Entry 2E7T (X-ray diffraction, 2.65 A resolution); this record covers chains A and B.

== Chain A (and B) ==
Protein: Basic agglutinin
Organism: Psophocarpus tetragonolobus
Notes: chain B of this document is another copy of the same molecule, construct and numbering; everything in this record applies to it too
Reference sequence: O24313 (LEC1_PSOTE); residues 1-237 here correspond to UniProt positions 2-238 (UniProt number = residue number + 1)
Sequence (237 residues; numbered 1 to 237; the number before each row is that of its first residue):
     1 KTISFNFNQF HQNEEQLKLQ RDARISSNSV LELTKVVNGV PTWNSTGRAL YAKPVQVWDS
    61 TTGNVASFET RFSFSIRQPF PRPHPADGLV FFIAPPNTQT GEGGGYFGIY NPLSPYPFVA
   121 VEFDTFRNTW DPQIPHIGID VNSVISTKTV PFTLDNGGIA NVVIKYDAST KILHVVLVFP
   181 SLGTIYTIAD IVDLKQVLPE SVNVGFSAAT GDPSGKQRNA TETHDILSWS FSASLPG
Unresolved in the structure: 237 (chain B: fully traced)
Curated features (UniProtKB/Swiss-Prot):
  - glycosylation (N-linked (GlcNAc...) asparagine): Asn44, Asn219
Glycans and other covalent adducts: N-acetylglucosamine (NAG) linked to Asn44, Asn219
Ion coordination: Mn2+: Glu122, Asp124, Asp131, His136; Ca2+: Asp124, Phe126, Asn128, Asp131

== Interface between chain A and chain B ==
Residue-residue contacts (28; chain A residue first):
  Arg71(A) - Ile185(B)  hydrogen bond (side chain-backbone)
  Lys148(A) - Asp167(B)  salt bridge
  Lys148(A) - Ser169(B)  hydrogen bond
  Lys148(A) - Thr170(B)
  Asn161(A) - Ile185(B)
  Val163(A) - Thr187(B)
  Lys165(A) - Val150(B)
  Lys165(A) - Thr187(B)  hydrogen bond (side chain-backbone)
  Asp167(A) - Lys148(B)  salt bridge
  Ser169(A) - Lys148(B)  hydrogen bond
  Thr170(A) - Asp190(B)
  Ile172(A) - Ile172(B)  hydrophobic
  Ile172(A) - Asp190(B)
  Ile172(A) - Ile191(B)  hydrophobic
  His174(A) - Thr187(B)  hydrogen bond
  His174(A) - Ala189(B)
  Val176(A) - Val176(B)  hydrophobic
  Val176(A) - Thr187(B)
  Val178(A) - Ile185(B)  hydrophobic
  Ile185(A) - Arg71(B)  hydrogen bond (backbone-side chain)
  Ile185(A) - Val163(B)  hydrophobic
  Ile185(A) - Val178(B)  hydrophobic
  Thr187(A) - Lys165(B)  hydrogen bond (backbone-side chain)
  Thr187(A) - His174(B)  hydrogen bond
  Ala189(A) - His174(B)
  Asp190(A) - Ile172(B)
  Ile191(A) - Thr170(B)
  Ile191(A) - Ile172(B)  hydrophobic
Other interface residues (no listed pair), chain A (19 interface residues in all): Val150, Ile188
Other interface residues (no listed pair), chain B (19 interface residues in all): Asn161, Ile188

== Summary ==
Chain A and chain B each contribute 19 residues to their interface; the contacts include 8 hydrogen bonds and
2 salt bridges. Among the polar pairs are Lys148(A)-Asp167(B), Arg71(A)-Ile185(B) and Lys148(A)-Ser169(B).
N-acetylglucosamine is covalently linked to Asn44(A) and Asn219(A).
Both chains are Basic agglutinin (Psophocarpus tetragonolobus). Entry 2E7T (Crystal structure of basic winged
bean lectin in complex with a blood group trisaccharide) was determined by X-ray diffraction together with
2E51, 2E53 and 2E7Q from the same study.
